9CC3 - chains E and F of the 7 polymer chains in the assembly; structure by electron microscopy, 3.23 A resolution.

# Chain E (and F)
Protein: Lon protease homolog, mitochondrial
Organism: Homo sapiens
Notes: EC 3.4.21.53; chain F of this document is another copy of the same molecule, construct and numbering; everything in this record applies to it too
Reference sequence: P36776 (LONM_HUMAN); residues 115-959 here = UniProt positions 115-959
Chain sequence (862 residues; each row starts with the number of its first residue):
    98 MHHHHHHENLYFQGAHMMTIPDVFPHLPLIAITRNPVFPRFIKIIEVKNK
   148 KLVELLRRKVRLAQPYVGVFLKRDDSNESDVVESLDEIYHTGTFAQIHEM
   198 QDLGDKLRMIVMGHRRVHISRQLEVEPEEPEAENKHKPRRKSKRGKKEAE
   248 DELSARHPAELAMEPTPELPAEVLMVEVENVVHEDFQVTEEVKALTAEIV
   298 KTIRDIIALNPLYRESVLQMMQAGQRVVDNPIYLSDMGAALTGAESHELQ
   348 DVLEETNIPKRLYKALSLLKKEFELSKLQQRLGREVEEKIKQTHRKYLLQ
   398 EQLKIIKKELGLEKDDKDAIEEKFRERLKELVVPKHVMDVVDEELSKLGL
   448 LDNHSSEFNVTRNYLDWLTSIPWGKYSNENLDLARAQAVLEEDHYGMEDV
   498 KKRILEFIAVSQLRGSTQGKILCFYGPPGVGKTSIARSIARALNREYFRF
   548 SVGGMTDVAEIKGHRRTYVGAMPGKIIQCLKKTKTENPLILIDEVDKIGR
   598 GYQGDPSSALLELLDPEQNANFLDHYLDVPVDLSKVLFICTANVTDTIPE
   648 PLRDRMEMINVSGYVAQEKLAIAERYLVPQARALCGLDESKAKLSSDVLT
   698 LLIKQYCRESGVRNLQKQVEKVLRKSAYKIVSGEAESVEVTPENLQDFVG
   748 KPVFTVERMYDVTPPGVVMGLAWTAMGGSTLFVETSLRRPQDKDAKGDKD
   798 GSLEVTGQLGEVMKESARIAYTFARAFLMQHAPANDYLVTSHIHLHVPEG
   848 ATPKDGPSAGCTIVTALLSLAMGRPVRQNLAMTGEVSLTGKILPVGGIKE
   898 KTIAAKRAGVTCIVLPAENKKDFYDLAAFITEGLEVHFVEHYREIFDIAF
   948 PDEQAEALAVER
Unresolved in the structure: 98-375, 599-601, 790-795, 950-959 (chain F: 98-395, 596-601, 790-795, 950-959)
Construct notes: expression tag (98-114)
Residues lining bound ligands: ADP (adenosine-5'-diphosphate): D490, H491, Y492, M494, P524, P525, G526, V527, G528, K529, T530, S531, Y661, I669, Y673, L674, Q677, V709, R710, Q713
UniProt features mapped onto this chain:
  - active site: S855, K898
  - binding site (ATP): G523 to T530
Reported in the primary citation:
  - binding site for Endogenous Co-purified substrate modeled as unknown residues: Y394
  - mutagenesis - Y394A (2-fold): increased catalytic activity on FITC-casein
  - mutagenesis - Y394A: unchanged catalytic activity (ATPase activity)

# How chain E and chain F interact
Contacting residue pairs (51):
  Q399(E) - L409(F)
  I403(E) - L447(F)  hydrophobic
  E410(E) - L396(F)  hydrogen bond (side chain-backbone)
  D412(E) - K444(F)  salt bridge
  N456(E) - Y565(F)  hydrogen bond
  R459(E) - R562(F)
  R546(E) - E647(F)  salt bridge
  M569(E) - D602(F)  hydrogen bond (side chain-backbone)
  L681(E) - R511(F)  hydrogen bond (backbone-side chain)
  C682(E) - L510(F)
  L684(E) - L510(F)  hydrophobic
  R721(E) - R500(F)
  R721(E) - E503(F)  salt bridge
  A724(E) - A506(F)
  A724(E) - L510(F)  hydrophobic
  Y725(E) - L502(F)  hydrophobic
  Y725(E) - E503(F)
  Y725(E) - A506(F)  hydrophobic
  V728(E) - L480(F)  hydrophobic
  V728(E) - A506(F)
  V728(E) - Q509(F)
  V728(E) - L510(F)  hydrophobic
  S729(E) - L480(F)
  K748(E) - K918(F)
  V750(E) - K918(F)
  M756(E) - K888(F)
  M756(E) - L890(F)  hydrophobic
  Y757(E) - T886(F)  hydrogen bond
  Y757(E) - K888(F)
  E781(E) - S884(F)
  E781(E) - L885(F)  hydrogen bond (side chain-backbone)
  E781(E) - T886(F)  hydrogen bond
  T782(E) - L885(F)
  S783(E) - L885(F)
  L784(E) - T819(F)
  R785(E) - D797(F)  salt bridge
  R785(E) - R822(F)  hydrogen bond (backbone-side chain)
  R786(E) - D797(F)  salt bridge
  R786(E) - R822(F)
  E801(E) - R815(F)  salt bridge
  T803(E) - E812(F)
  T803(E) - I816(F)
  G804(E) - E812(F)  hydrogen bond (backbone-side chain)
  Q805(E) - E808(F)
  Q805(E) - E812(F)  hydrogen bond (backbone-side chain)
  H841(E) - T819(F)  hydrogen bond
  H841(E) - L885(F)
  H843(E) - I816(F)
  H843(E) - L885(F)
  E846(E) - L890(F)
  G847(E) - V809(F)
Also at the interface, not in a pair above, chain E (45 interface residues in all): L400, H451, S548, A680, K722, G747, P749, T752, P787, P845, A848
Also at the interface, not in a pair above, chain F (45 interface residues in all): K405, E406, Q484, V507, R563, T564, D651, E654, K796, V836, P854, E915, Y921, D922, E937

# Summary
The chain E/chain F interface involves 45 residues from each chain, with 11 hydrogen bonds and 6 salt bridges.
Polar contacts include D412(E)-K444(F), R546(E)-E647(F) and R721(E)-E503(F). Chain E binds ADP. From the
paper: a binding site for Endogenous Co-purified substrate modeled as unknown residues at Y394(E); Y394A of
chain E increases catalytic activity on FITC-casein.
Chain E and chain F are both Lon protease homolog, mitochondrial (Homo sapiens); the structure, Human
Mitochondrial LONP1 Stall State + casein, was determined by electron microscopy (same publication as 9CC0).
